5JOR - chains B and C; structure by X-ray diffraction, 2.21 A resolution.

# Chain B
Protein: Fab14.22 heavy chain
Organism: Mus musculus
Amino-acid sequence (249 residues; row label = number of the first residue in the row; note: 5 numbers in that range are skipped by the numbering (no residue carries them; nothing is unmodelled there); a row labelled like 82A-82C holds insertion residues (82A, then the next letters in order)):
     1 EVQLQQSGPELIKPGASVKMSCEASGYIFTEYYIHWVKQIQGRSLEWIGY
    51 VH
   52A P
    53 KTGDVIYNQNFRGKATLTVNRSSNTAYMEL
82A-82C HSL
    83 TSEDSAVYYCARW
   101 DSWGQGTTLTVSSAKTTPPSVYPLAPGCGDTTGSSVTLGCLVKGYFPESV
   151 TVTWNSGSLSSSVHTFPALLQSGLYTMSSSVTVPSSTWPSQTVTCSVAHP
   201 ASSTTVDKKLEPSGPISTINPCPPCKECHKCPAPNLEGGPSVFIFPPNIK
Not modelled in the structure: 129-132, 213-250
Disulfide bonds: Cys-22/Cys-92, Cys-140/Cys-195

# Chain C
Protein: Fab 14.22 light chain
Organism: Mus musculus
Notes: antibody fragment or engineered binder
Amino-acid sequence (219 residues; row label = number of the first residue in the row; a row labelled like 27A-27E holds insertion residues (27A, then the next letters in order)):
     1 DVLLTQTPLSLPVNLGDQASISCRSSQ
27A-27E TILHS
    28 DGYTYLEWYLQRPGQSPKLLIYRVYKRFSGIPDRFRGSGSGMDFTLTISG
    78 VEAEDLGIYYCFQGSYVPRTFGGGTKLEIKRADAAPTVSIFPPSSEQLTS
   128 GGASVVCFLNNFYPKDINVKWKIDGSERQNGVLNSWTDQDSKDSTYSMSS
   178 TLTLTKDEYERHNSYTCEATHKTSTSPIVKSFNRNEC
Not modelled in the structure: 214
Disulfide bonds: Cys-23/Cys-88, Cys-134/Cys-194

# How chain B and chain C interact
Contacting residue pairs (66):
  His-35(B) / Arg-96(C)
  Val-37(B) / Phe-98(C)  hydrophobic
  Gln-39(B) / Gln-38(C)  hydrogen bond
  Gln-39(B) / Tyr-87(C)  hydrogen bond
  Gly-42(B) / Gln-38(C)
  Gly-42(B) / Tyr-87(C)
  Arg-43(B) / Ile-85(C)
  Arg-43(B) / Tyr-87(C)  hydrogen bond (backbone-side chain)
  Arg-43(B) / Gly-100(C)  hydrogen bond (side chain-backbone)
  Arg-43(B) / Gly-101(C)  hydrogen bond (side chain-backbone)
  Arg-43(B) / Lys-103(C)
  Leu-45(B) / Tyr-87(C)  hydrophobic
  Leu-45(B) / Phe-98(C)  hydrophobic
  Trp-47(B) / Pro-95(C)  hydrophobic
  Trp-47(B) / Arg-96(C)
  Trp-47(B) / Phe-98(C)
  Ile-58(B) / Val-94(C)  hydrophobic
  Tyr-59(B) / Val-94(C)
  Asn-60(B) / Pro-95(C)
  Asn-62(B) / Asp-1(C)
  Tyr-91(B) / Gln-38(C)  hydrogen bond
  Tyr-91(B) / Ser-43(C)
  Trp-95(B) / Leu-46(C)
  Trp-95(B) / Tyr-49(C)  hydrophobic
  Asp-101(B) / Phe-55(C)
  Trp-103(B) / Tyr-36(C)
  Trp-103(B) / Pro-44(C)
  Gly-104(B) / Ser-43(C)  hydrogen bond (backbone-side chain)
  Gln-105(B) / Ser-43(C)
  Tyr-122(B) / Glu-123(C)
  Tyr-122(B) / Gln-124(C)
  Pro-123(B) / Ser-121(C)
  Pro-123(B) / Glu-123(C)
  Leu-124(B) / Phe-118(C)
  Leu-124(B) / Val-133(C)  hydrophobic
  Leu-124(B) / Phe-135(C)  hydrophobic
  Ala-125(B) / Phe-118(C)
  Pro-126(B) / Phe-118(C)
  Thr-137(B) / Ser-116(C)
  Thr-137(B) / Phe-118(C)
  Leu-141(B) / Ser-131(C)
  Lys-143(B) / Ser-131(C)
  Ser-161(B) / Lys-169(C)
  His-164(B) / Asn-137(C)
  His-164(B) / Asn-138(C)  hydrogen bond
  His-164(B) / Ser-174(C)  hydrogen bond
  Thr-165(B) / Thr-164(C)
  Phe-166(B) / Phe-135(C)  hydrophobic
  Phe-166(B) / Asn-137(C)
  Phe-166(B) / Ser-162(C)
  Phe-166(B) / Thr-164(C)
  Phe-166(B) / Ser-174(C)
  Phe-166(B) / Met-175(C)
  Phe-166(B) / Ser-176(C)
  Pro-167(B) / Ser-162(C)  hydrogen bond (backbone-side chain)
  Pro-167(B) / Trp-163(C)
  Leu-169(B) / Leu-160(C)  hydrophobic
  Leu-169(B) / Asn-161(C)
  Leu-170(B) / Leu-160(C)
  Gln-171(B) / Leu-160(C)
  Gln-171(B) / Thr-180(C)  hydrogen bond
  Ser-178(B) / Phe-135(C)
  Ser-178(B) / Ser-176(C)  hydrogen bond
  Ser-180(B) / Phe-135(C)
  Ser-180(B) / Asn-137(C)  hydrogen bond
  Lys-208(B) / Glu-123(C)  salt bridge
Also at the interface, not in a pair above, chain B (45 interface residues in all): Glu-46, Tyr-50, Gly-106, Val-121, Gly-127, Cys-128, Leu-138, Gly-139, Ser-179
Also at the interface, not in a pair above, chain C (44 interface residues in all): Leu-9, Gln-42, Thr-102, Pro-119, Ser-127, Asp-167, Glu-213

# In short
Chain B and chain C form an interface of 45 and 44 residues respectively, with 13 hydrogen bonds and 1 salt
bridge. Among the polar pairs are Lys-208(B)/Glu-123(C), Gln-39(B)/Gln-38(C) and Gln-39(B)/Tyr-87(C).
Chain B is Fab14.22 heavy chain and chain C is Fab 14.22 light chain, both from Mus musculus; the structure,
Crystal structure of unbound anti-glycan antibody Fab14.22 at 2.2 A, was determined by X-ray diffraction
together with 5JOP from the same study.
